1SV0 - chains A and C; structure by X-ray diffraction, 2.07 A resolution.

== Chain A ==
Protein: Ets DNA-binding protein pokkuri
From: Drosophila melanogaster
Notes: fragment: SAM domain of transcription repressor Yan
UniProt: Q01842 (POK_DROME); residue numbers follow UniProt; this construct covers 42-118
Sequence (85 residues; numbered 42 to 126; the number before each row is that of its first residue):
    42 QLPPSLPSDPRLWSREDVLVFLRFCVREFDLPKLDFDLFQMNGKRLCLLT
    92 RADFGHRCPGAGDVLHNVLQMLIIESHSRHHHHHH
Unresolved in the structure: 42, 120-126
Differences from the reference sequence: engineered mutation Arg86 (Ala in Q01842); cloning artifact (119-120); expression tag (121-126)
From the paper describing this entry:
  - mutagenesis - L89E, V105E: decreased signaling

== Chain C ==
Protein: modulator of the activity of Ets CG15085-PA
From: Drosophila melanogaster
Notes: fragment: SAM domain of transcription regulator Mae
UniProt: Q9I7G2 (Q9I7G2_DROME); aligned to UniProt positions 94-175 over residues 94-175 (the alignment contains insertions or deletions, so no single offset holds)
Sequence (82 residues; each row starts with the number of its first residue):
    94 PLGSDGLPLDPRDWTRADVWKWLINMAVSEGLEVTAELPQKFPMNGKALC
   144 LMSLDMYLCRVPVGGKMLYRDFRVRLARAMSR
Differences from the reference sequence: cloning artifact (174-175)
From the paper describing this entry:
  - mutagenesis - M160E: unchanged binding to Yan-SAM
  - mutagenesis - M160E: unchanged binding to Ets DNA-binding protein pokkuri (chain A)
  - mutagenesis - M160E: decreased signaling in response to Yan

== Interface between chain A and chain C ==
Contacting residue pairs (25; chain A residue first):
  Glu69(A) with Asn138(C), hydrogen bond (backbone-side chain); Lys140(C), salt bridge
  Phe70(A) with Met137(C); Asn138(C), hydrogen bond (backbone-backbone); Ala141(C); Leu144(C), hydrophobic
  Asp71(A) with Thr108(C); Arg109(C), hydrogen bond (side chain-backbone); Pro136(C); Met137(C); Asn138(C)
  Leu72(A) with Arg109(C); Pro136(C); Met137(C), hydrophobic
  Pro73(A) with Arg109(C); Pro136(C)
  Gly101(A) with Lys134(C); Pro136(C); Met137(C); Arg153(C), hydrogen bond (backbone-side chain)
  Asp104(A) with Met149(C); Arg153(C), salt bridge
  Val105(A) with Met149(C)
  Asn108(A) with Met149(C)
  Val109(A) with Leu144(C), hydrophobic
Other interface residues (no listed pair), chain A (12 interface residues in all): Pro100, Ala102
Other interface residues (no listed pair), chain C (12 interface residues in all): Met145
From the paper, about this interface:
  - residue pairs: Glu69(A)-Lys140(C), Asp104(A)-Arg153(C)
  - interface residues, chain A: Val105(A), Val109(A)
  - interface residues, chain C: Met137(C), Ala141(C), Leu144(C), Met145(C), Met149(C)
  - hot spots on chain C (mutagenesis) - A141D: abolished binding to Yan

== Summary ==
Chain A and chain C each contribute 12 residues to their interface; the contacts include 4 hydrogen bonds and
2 salt bridges. Polar pairs include Glu69(A)-Lys140(C), Asp104(A)-Arg153(C) and Glu69(A)-Asn138(C). The
authors report contacts between Glu69(A) and Lys140(C) and Asp104(A) and Arg153(C). The paper reports that
L89E and V105E of chain A reduce signaling; interface residues Val105(A), Val109(A) and Met137(C) among
others; 4 substitutions were tested in all.
Chain A is Ets DNA-binding protein pokkuri and chain C is modulator of the activity of Ets CG15085-PA, both
from Drosophila melanogaster; the structure, Crystal Structure Of Yan-SAM/Mae-SAM Complex, was determined by
X-ray diffraction, deposited together with 1SV4.
